5X2Y - chains A and D of the 4 polymer chains in the assembly; structure by X-ray diffraction, 1.79 A resolution.

== Chain A (and D) ==
Protein: L-methionine gamma-lyase
From: Pseudomonas putida
Notes: EC 4.4.1.11, 4.4.1.2; chain D of this document is another copy of the same molecule, construct and numbering; everything in this record applies to it too
UniProt: P13254 (MEGL_PSEPU); numbering as in UniProt (aligned over 1-398)
Sequence (398 residues; numbered 1 to 398; the number before each row is that of its first residue):
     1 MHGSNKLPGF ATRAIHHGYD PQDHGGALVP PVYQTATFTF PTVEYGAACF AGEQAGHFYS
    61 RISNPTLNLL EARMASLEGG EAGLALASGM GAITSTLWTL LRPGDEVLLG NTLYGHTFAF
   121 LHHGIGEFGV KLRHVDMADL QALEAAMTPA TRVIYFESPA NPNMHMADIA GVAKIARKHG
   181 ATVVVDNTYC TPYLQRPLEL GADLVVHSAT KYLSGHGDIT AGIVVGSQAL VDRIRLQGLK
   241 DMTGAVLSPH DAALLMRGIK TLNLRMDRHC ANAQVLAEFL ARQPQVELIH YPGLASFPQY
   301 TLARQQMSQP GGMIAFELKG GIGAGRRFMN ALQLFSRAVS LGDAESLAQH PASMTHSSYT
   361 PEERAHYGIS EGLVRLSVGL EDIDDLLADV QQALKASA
Disordered / not traced: 1-6 (chain D: 1-2, 363-368)
Modified positions: Lys-211 ((2S)-2-amino-6-[[3-hydroxy-2-methyl-5-(phosphonooxymethyl)pyridin-4-yl]methylideneamino]hexanoic acid; LLP)
Sequence notes: engineered mutation His-116 (Cys in P13254)
Curated features (UniProtKB/Swiss-Prot):
  - binding site (pyridoxal 5'-phosphate): Tyr-59 to Arg-61, Gly-89, Met-90, Ser-208 to Thr-210
  - binding site (substrate): Tyr-114, Arg-375
  - modified residue: Lys-211 (N6-(pyridoxal phosphate)lysine)
  - mutagenesis: Arg-61 (R61A/E/F: Loss of elimination activity against L-methionine), Lys-240 (K240D/E: Marked decrease in elimination activity against both L-methionine and DL-homocysteine ...), Asp-241 (D241H/R: 5 to 14-fold reduction in alpha,gamma-elimination activity against L-methionine, while no change in affinity for L-methionine)

== Chain A / chain D interface ==
Residue-residue contacts - 34 pairs, chain A then chain D:
  Pro-21(A) / Thr-39(D)
  Gln-22(A) / Pro-41(D)
  His-24(A) / Tyr-33(D)
  Gly-25(A) / Phe-38(D)
  Gly-26(A) / Phe-38(D)
  Gly-26(A) / Thr-39(D)  hydrogen bond (backbone-backbone)
  Ala-27(A) / Tyr-33(D)  hydrophobic
  Ala-27(A) / Thr-35(D)
  Ala-27(A) / Phe-38(D)  hydrophobic
  Leu-28(A) / Thr-35(D)
  Leu-28(A) / Thr-37(D)  hydrogen bond (backbone-backbone)
  Leu-28(A) / Thr-39(D)
  Val-29(A) / Gln-34(D)
  Val-29(A) / Thr-35(D)  hydrogen bond (backbone-side chain)
  Pro-31(A) / Pro-31(D)  hydrophobic
  Pro-31(A) / Val-32(D)
  Pro-31(A) / Tyr-33(D)  hydrophobic
  Val-32(A) / Pro-31(D)
  Val-32(A) / Val-32(D)  hydrogen bond (backbone-backbone)
  Tyr-33(A) / His-24(D)
  Tyr-33(A) / Pro-31(D)  hydrophobic
  Gln-34(A) / Val-29(D)
  Thr-35(A) / Ala-27(D)
  Thr-35(A) / Leu-28(D)  hydrogen bond (side chain-backbone)
  Thr-35(A) / Val-29(D)  hydrogen bond (side chain-backbone)
  Thr-37(A) / Leu-28(D)  hydrogen bond (backbone-backbone)
  Phe-38(A) / Gly-25(D)
  Phe-38(A) / Gly-26(D)
  Phe-38(A) / Ala-27(D)
  Thr-39(A) / Pro-21(D)
  Thr-39(A) / Gly-26(D)  hydrogen bond (backbone-backbone)
  Thr-39(A) / Leu-28(D)
  Phe-40(A) / Gln-22(D)
  Pro-41(A) / Gln-22(D)
Other interface residues (no listed pair), chain A (19 interface residues in all): Ile-62
Other interface residues (no listed pair), chain D (18 interface residues in all): Ile-62

== Summary ==
The interface between chain A and chain D involves 19 residues on one side and 18 on the other; the contacts
include 8 hydrogen bonds. Among the polar pairs are Val-29(A)/Thr-35(D), Thr-35(A)/Leu-28(D) and
Gly-26(A)/Thr-39(D).
Chain A and chain D are both L-methionine gamma-lyase (Pseudomonas putida); the structure, Crystal structure
of Pseudomonas putida methionine gamma-lyase C116H mutant without sulfate ion, was determined by X-ray
diffraction together with 5X2V, 5X2W, 5X2X, 5X2Z and 5X30 from the same study.
